Entry 8WZE (electron microscopy, 3.32 A resolution); this record covers chains H and L of the 3 polymer chains in the assembly.

Chain H:
Protein: 5B11 Fab Heavy Chain
Source organism: Mus musculus
Notes: antibody fragment or engineered binder
Chain sequence (116 residues; row label = number of the first residue in the row):
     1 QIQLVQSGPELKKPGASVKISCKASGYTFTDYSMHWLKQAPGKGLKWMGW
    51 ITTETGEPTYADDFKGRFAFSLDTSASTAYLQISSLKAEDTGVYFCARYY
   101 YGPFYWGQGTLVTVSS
Disulfide bonds: Cys22-Cys96

Chain L:
Protein: 5B11 Fab Light Chain
Source organism: Mus musculus
Notes: antibody fragment or engineered binder
Chain sequence (107 residues; each row starts with the number of its first residue):
     1 DIQMTQSPSSLSASVGDRVTITCRSSGNIHNFLTWYQQKPGKSPQFLVYN
    51 AKTLADGVPSRFSGSGSGTQFTLTISSLQPEDFGIYYCQHFWTTPYTFGG
   101 GTKVEIK
Disulfide bonds: Cys23-Cys88

Interface between chain H and chain L:
Residue-residue contacts (21):
  Leu37(H) with Phe98(L), hydrophobic
  Gln39(H) with Gln38(L), hydrogen bond
  Leu45(H) with Tyr87(L), hydrophobic
  Trp47(H) with Pro95(L), hydrophobic; Tyr96(L)
  Tyr99(H) with Tyr96(L), hydrogen bond
  Tyr100(H) with Tyr49(L)
  Tyr101(H) with Tyr49(L)
  Gly102(H) with Phe91(L)
  Pro103(H) with Thr34(L); Tyr36(L); Phe46(L), hydrophobic; Tyr49(L)
  Phe104(H) with Tyr36(L), hydrogen bond (backbone-side chain); Phe46(L); Tyr96(L), hydrophobic
  Trp106(H) with Tyr36(L); Ser43(L); Pro44(L); Phe98(L), hydrophobic
  Gly107(H) with Ser43(L), hydrogen bond (backbone-side chain)
Interface residues without a listed pair, chain H (16 interface residues in all): Lys43, Gly44, Trp50, Phe95
Interface residues without a listed pair, chain L (16 interface residues in all): Lys42, Val48, Gln89, Thr94

Overview:
Chain H and chain L each contribute 16 residues to their interface, with 4 hydrogen bonds. Polar contacts
include Gln39(H)-Gln38(L), Tyr99(H)-Tyr96(L) and Phe104(H)-Tyr36(L).
Here chain H is 5B11 Fab Heavy Chain and chain L is 5B11 Fab Light Chain, both from Mus musculus. Entry 8WZE
(Cryo-EM structure of prefusion-stabilized RSV F (DS-Cav1 sc9-10 strain: B18537) in complex with humanized nAb
5B11 ...) was determined by electron microscopy (same publication as 8WZ3, 8WZ5 and 8WZ4).
